Entry 3N4Z (X-ray diffraction, 2.40 A resolution); this record covers chain A.

# Chain A
Protein: 50S ribosomal protein L30e
Organism: Thermococcus celer
UniProtKB: P29160 (RL30E_THECE); residues 0-100 here correspond to UniProt positions 1-101 (UniProt number = residue number + 1)
Sequence (101 residues; row label = number of the first residue in the row; numbering starts at 0):
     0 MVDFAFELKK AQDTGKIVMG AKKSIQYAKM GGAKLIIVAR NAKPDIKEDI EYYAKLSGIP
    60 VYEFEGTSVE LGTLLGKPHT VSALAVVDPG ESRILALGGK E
Not modelled in the structure: 98-100
Construct notes: engineered mutation K8 (Arg9 in P29160), K21 (Arg22 in P29160), K42 (Arg43 in P29160), K54 (Arg55 in P29160), K76 (Arg77 in P29160)
From the paper describing this entry:
  - contacts within the chain: K46-E50, R39-E62 (from molecular simulation)
  - contacts within the chain: K46-E62
  - contacts within the chain: E6-R92 (salt bridge) (citing earlier work)

# Overview
From the paper: contacts within the chain involving E50, K46 and E62 among others.
Chain A is 50S ribosomal protein L30e (Thermococcus celer); the structure, Crystal structure of quintuple
Arg-to-Lys variant of T. celer L30e, was determined by X-ray diffraction together with 3N4Y from the same
study.
